8ZDW - chains A and C of the 12 polymer chains in the assembly; structure by electron microscopy, 3.45 A resolution.

[Chain A (and C)]
Name: Hemagglutinin
From: Influenza A virus (strain A/Vietnam/1203/2004 H5N1)
Notes: chain C of this document is another copy of the same molecule, construct and numbering; everything in this record applies to it too
Reference sequence: Q6DQ33 (Q6DQ33_I04A1); the construct lacks a stretch of the UniProt sequence, so the offset changes along the chain: -5 to 55 = UniProt 1-61; 56-83 = UniProt 63-90; 84-96 = UniProt 92-104; 97-125 = UniProt 106-134; 3 more segments
Chain sequence (337 residues; each row starts with the number of its first residue; a row labelled like 125A-125B holds insertion residues (125A, then the next letters in order); numbers below 1 keep their minus sign (Met-5 is residue -5)):
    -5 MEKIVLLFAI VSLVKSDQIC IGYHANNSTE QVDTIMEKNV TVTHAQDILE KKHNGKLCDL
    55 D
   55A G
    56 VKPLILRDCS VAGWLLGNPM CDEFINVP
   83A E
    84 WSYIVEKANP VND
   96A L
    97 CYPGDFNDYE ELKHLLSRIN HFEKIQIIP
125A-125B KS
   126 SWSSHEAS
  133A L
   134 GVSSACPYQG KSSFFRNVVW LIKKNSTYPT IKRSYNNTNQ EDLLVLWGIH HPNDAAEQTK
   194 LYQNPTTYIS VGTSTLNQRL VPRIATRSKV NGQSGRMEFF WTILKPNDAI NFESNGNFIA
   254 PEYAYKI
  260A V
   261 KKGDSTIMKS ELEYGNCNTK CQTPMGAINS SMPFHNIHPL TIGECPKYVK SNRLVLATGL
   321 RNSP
Unresolved in the structure: -5 to 10
Disulfides: Cys52-Cys277, Cys64-Cys76, Cys97-Cys139, Cys281-Cys305
Covalently attached groups: N-acetylglucosamine (NAG) linked to Asn21, Asn33, Asn158, Asn169, Asn289

[Chain A / chain C interface]
Contacting residue pairs (16):
  Arg216(A) - Asn210(C)  hydrogen bond
  Arg216(A) - Arg212(C)
  Ile217(A) - Ser203(C)
  Ile217(A) - Arg212(C)  hydrogen bond (backbone-side chain)
  Ala218(A) - Ser203(C)
  Thr219(A) - Gly205(C)
  Thr219(A) - Asn244(C)
  Thr219(A) - Glu246(C)
  Arg220(A) - Thr206(C)
  Arg220(A) - Asn210(C)
  Ser221(A) - Thr206(C)
  Ser221(A) - Ser207(C)
  Ser221(A) - Asp241(C)
  Val223(A) - Ser207(C)
  Arg229(A) - Thr206(C)
  Arg229(A) - Ser207(C)  hydrogen bond (side chain-backbone)
Other interface residues (no listed pair), chain A (9 interface residues in all): His184
Other interface residues (no listed pair), chain C (10 interface residues in all): Ala242

[Overview]
Chain A and chain C form an interface of 9 and 10 residues respectively; the contacts include 3 hydrogen
bonds. Polar pairs include Arg216(A)-Asn210(C), Ile217(A)-Arg212(C) and Arg229(A)-Ser207(C). Covalently linked
N-acetylglucosamine: at Asn21(A), Asn33(A), Asn158(A), Asn169(A) and Asn289(A).
Chain A and chain C are both Hemagglutinin (Influenza A virus (strain A/Vietnam/1203/2004 H5N1)); the
structure, The cryoEM structure of H5N1 HA split from symmetric filament in conformation A, was determined by
electron microscopy together with 8ZDV from the same study.
